PDB entry 1FLL | X-ray diffraction, 3.50 A resolution | chains A and X

Chain A:
Protein: Tnf receptor associated factor 3
From: Homo sapiens
Notes: fragment: traf domain
UniProt: Q13114 (TRAF3_HUMAN); residues 277-504 here correspond to UniProt positions 341-568 (UniProt number = residue number + 64)
Chain sequence (228 residues; row label = number of the first residue in the row):
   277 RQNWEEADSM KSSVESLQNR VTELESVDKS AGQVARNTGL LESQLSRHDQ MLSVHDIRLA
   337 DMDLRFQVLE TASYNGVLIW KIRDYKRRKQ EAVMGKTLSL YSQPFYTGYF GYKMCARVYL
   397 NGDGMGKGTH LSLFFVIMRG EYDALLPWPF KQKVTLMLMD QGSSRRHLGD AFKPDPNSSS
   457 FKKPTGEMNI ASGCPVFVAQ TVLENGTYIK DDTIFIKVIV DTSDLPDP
Unresolved in the structure: 277-299
Curated features (UniProtKB/Swiss-Prot):
  - region: Leu328 to Asn351 (Microbial infection: Interaction with glycoprotein N of Andes and New York hantaviruses)

Chain X:
Protein: B-cell surface antigen CD40
Notes: fragment: cd40 (246-266) peptide
UniProt: P25942 (TNR5_HUMAN); residue numbers follow UniProt; this construct covers 246-266
Chain sequence (21 residues; numbered 246 to 266; the number before each row is that of its first residue):
   246 KTAAPVQETL HGSQPVTQED G
Construct notes: engineered mutation Lys246 (Asn in P25942), Ser258 (Cys in P25942)
What the authors report for this chain:
  - contacts within the chain: Thr254-Asp265 (hydrogen bond), Thr254-Glu264 (hydrogen bond)
  - mutagenesis - T254A: decreased binding to Tnf receptor associated factor 3 (chain A)

How chain A and chain X interact:
Contacting residue pairs - 25 pairs, chain A then chain X:
  Arg393(A) - Gln263(X)
  Tyr395(A) - Gln263(X)  hydrogen bond
  Asp399(A) - Gln263(X)
  Gly400(A) - Glu264(X)
  Lys403(A) - Thr262(X)
  Lys449(A) - Lys246(X)  hydrogen bond (side chain-backbone)
  Lys449(A) - Thr247(X)
  Lys449(A) - Ala248(X)
  Pro450(A) - Thr247(X)
  Asp451(A) - Thr247(X)  hydrogen bond
  Asp451(A) - Ala248(X)  hydrogen bond (backbone-backbone)
  Asp451(A) - Pro250(X)
  Pro452(A) - Thr247(X)
  Ser454(A) - Pro250(X)
  Ser454(A) - Gln252(X)
  Ser455(A) - Gln252(X)
  Ser456(A) - Gln252(X)
  Ile466(A) - Gln252(X)
  Ile466(A) - Glu253(X)
  Ile466(A) - Thr254(X)
  Ala467(A) - Gln252(X)
  Ala467(A) - Glu253(X)
  Ser468(A) - Val251(X)  hydrogen bond (side chain-backbone)
  Ser468(A) - Glu253(X)  hydrogen bond (backbone-side chain)
  Gly469(A) - Val251(X)
Other interface residues (no listed pair), chain A (17 interface residues in all): Asn453
Other interface residues (no listed pair), chain X (12 interface residues in all): Ala249
The authors on this interface:
  - pairs named by the authors: Tyr395(A)-Gln263(X) (hydrogen bond), Asp399(A)-Gln263(X) (backbone contact)
  - interface residues, chain X: Pro250(X)

Summary:
17 residues of chain A face 12 of chain X across their interface; the contacts include 6 hydrogen bonds. Polar
pairs include Tyr395(A)-Gln263(X), Lys449(A)-Lys246(X) and Asp451(A)-Thr247(X). The authors report a hydrogen
bond between Tyr395(A) and Gln263(X); a backbone contact between Asp399(A) and Gln263(X). From the paper:
T254A of chain X reduces binding to Tnf receptor associated factor 3 (chain A); the interface residue
Pro250(X).
Chain A is Tnf receptor associated factor 3 (Homo sapiens) and chain X is B-cell surface antigen CD40; the
structure, Molecular basis for CD40 signaling mediated by TRAF3, was determined by X-ray diffraction (same
publication as 1FLK).
